4LLG - chains B and D of the 7 polymer chains in the assembly; structure by X-ray diffraction, 3.79 A resolution.

[Chain B]
Protein: DNA-directed RNA polymerase subunit alpha
From: Escherichia coli
Notes: EC 2.7.7.6
UniProtKB: C9QXI7 (C9QXI7_ECOD1); residues 1-234 here = UniProt positions 1-234
Sequence (239 residues; numbered 1 to 239; the number before each row is that of its first residue):
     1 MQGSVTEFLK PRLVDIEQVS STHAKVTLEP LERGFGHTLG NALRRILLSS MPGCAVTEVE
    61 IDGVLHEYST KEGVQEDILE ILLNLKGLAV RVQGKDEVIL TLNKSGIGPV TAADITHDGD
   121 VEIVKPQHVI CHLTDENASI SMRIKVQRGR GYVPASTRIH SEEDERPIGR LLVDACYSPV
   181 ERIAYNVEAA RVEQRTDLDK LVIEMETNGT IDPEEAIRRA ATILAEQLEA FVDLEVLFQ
Not modelled in the structure: 1-5, 161-171, 237-239
Differences from the reference sequence: expression tag (235-239)

[Chain D]
Protein: DNA-directed RNA polymerase subunit beta'
From: Escherichia coli
Notes: EC 2.7.7.6
UniProtKB: C5A0S8 (C5A0S8_ECOBW); residue numbers follow UniProt; this construct covers 1-1407
Sequence (1407 residues; each row starts with the number of its first residue):
     1 MKDLLKFLKA QTKTEEFDAI KIALASPDMI RSWSFGEVKK PETINYRTFK PERDGLFCAR
    61 IFGPVKDYEC LCGKYKRLKH RGVICEKCGV EVTQTKVRRE RMGHIELASP TAHIWFLKSL
   121 PSRIGLLLDM PLRDIERVLY FESYVVIEGG MTNLERQQIL TEEQYLDALE EFGDEFDAKM
   181 GAEAIQALLK SMDLEQECEQ LREELNETNS ETKRKKLTKR IKLLEAFVQS GNKPEWMILT
   241 VLPVLPPDLR PLVPLDGGRF ATSDLNDLYR RVINRNNRLK RLLDLAAPDI IVRNEKRMLQ
   301 EAVDALLDNG RRGRAITGSN KRPLKSLADM IKGKQGRFRQ NLLGKRVDYS GRSVITVGPY
   361 LRLHQCGLPK KMALELFKPF IYGKLELRGL ATTIKAAKKM VEREEAVVWD ILDEVIREHP
   421 VLLNRAPTLH RLGIQAFEPV LIEGKAIQLH PLVCAAYNAD FDGDQMAVHV PLTLEAQLEA
   481 RALMMSTNNI LSPANGEPII VPSQDVVLGL YYMTRDCVNA KGEGMVLTGP KEAERLYRSG
   541 LASLHARVKV RITEYEKDAN GELVAKTSLK DTTVGRAILW MIVPKGLPYS IVNQALGKKA
   601 ISKMLNTCYR ILGLKPTVIF ADQIMYTGFA YAARSGASVG IDDMVIPEKK HEIISEAEAE
   661 VAEIQEQFQS GLVTAGERYN KVIDIWAAAN DRVSKAMMDN LQTETVINRD GQEEKQVSFN
   721 SIYMMADSGA RGSAAQIRQL AGMRGLMAKP DGSIIETPIT ANFREGLNVL QYFISTHGAR
   781 KGLADTALKT ANSGYLTRRL VDVAQDLVVT EDDCGTHEGI MMTPVIEGGD VKEPLRDRVL
   841 GRVTAEDVLK PGTADILVPR NTLLHEQWCD LLEENSVDAV KVRSVVSCDT DFGVCAHCYG
   901 RDLARGHIIN KGEAIGVIAA QSIGEPGTQL TMRTFHIGGA ASRAAAESSI QVKNKGSIKL
   961 SNVKSVVNSS GKLVITSRNT ELKLIDEFGR TKESYKVPYG AVLAKGDGEQ VAGGETVANW
  1021 DPHTMPVITE VSGFVRFTDM IDGQTITRQT DELTGLSSLV VLDSAERTAG GKDLRPALKI
  1081 VDAQGNDVLI PGTDMPAQYF LPGKAIVQLE DGVQISSGDT LARIPQESGG TKDITGGLPR
  1141 VADLFEARRP KEPAILAEIS GIVSFGKETK GKRRLVITPV DGSDPYEEMI PKWRQLNVFE
  1201 GERVERGDVI SDGPEAPHDI LRLRGVHAVT RYIVNEVQDV YRLQGVKIND KHIEVIVRQM
  1261 LRKATIVNAG SSDFLEGEQV EYSRVKIANR ELEANGKVGA TYSRDLLGIT KASLATESFI
  1321 SAASFQETTR VLTEAAVAGK RDELRGLKEN VIVGRLIPAG TGYAYHQDRM RRRAAGEAPA
  1381 APQVTAEDAS ASLAELLNAG LGGSDNE
Not modelled in the structure: 1-7, 932-947, 1127-1134, 1377-1407
Ion coordination: Zn2+ site 1: C70, C72, C85, C88; Zn2+ site 2: C814, C888, C895, C898
Ligand contacts: Mg2+ (MG): D460, D462, D464

[Chain B / chain D interface]
Residue-residue contacts (21):
  R44(B) with R538(D)
  L48(B) with R535(D); R538(D); S539(D)
  S49(B) with S539(D)
  E80(B) with R551(D); L569(D)
  L83(B) with R551(D)
  N84(B) with R551(D), hydrogen bond
  V180(B) with R535(D), hydrogen bond (backbone-side chain)
  E181(B) with K531(D), salt bridge; R535(D), hydrogen bond (backbone-side chain)
  R182(B) with E534(D), salt bridge; M581(D)
  R191(B) with K370(D); W409(D); D410(D), salt bridge; D413(D), salt bridge
  Q194(B) with A406(D)
  T196(B) with E443(D)
  E206(B) with K531(D), salt bridge
Other interface residues (no listed pair), chain D (15 interface residues in all): T528

[In short]
13 residues of chain B face 15 of chain D across their interface, with 3 hydrogen bonds and 5 salt bridges.
Polar contacts include E181(B)-K531(D), R182(B)-E534(D) and R191(B)-D410(D). Chain D binds Mg2+. C70(D),
C72(D), C85(D) and C88(D) coordinate Zn2+ site 1.
Here chain B is DNA-directed RNA polymerase subunit alpha and chain D is DNA-directed RNA polymerase subunit
beta', both from Escherichia coli. Entry 4LLG (Crystal Structure Analysis of the E.coli holoenzyme/Gp2
complex) was determined by X-ray diffraction together with 4LJZ, 4LK0 and 4LK1 from the same study.
